6X05 - chains A and K; structure by X-ray diffraction, 2.10 A resolution.

[Chain A]
Molecule: Nucleoporin NUP133
From: Saccharomyces cerevisiae (strain ATCC 204508 / S288c)
UniProt: P36161 (NU133_YEAST); residues 55-481 here = UniProt positions 55-481
Chain sequence (428 residues; numbered 54 to 481; the number before each row is that of its first residue):
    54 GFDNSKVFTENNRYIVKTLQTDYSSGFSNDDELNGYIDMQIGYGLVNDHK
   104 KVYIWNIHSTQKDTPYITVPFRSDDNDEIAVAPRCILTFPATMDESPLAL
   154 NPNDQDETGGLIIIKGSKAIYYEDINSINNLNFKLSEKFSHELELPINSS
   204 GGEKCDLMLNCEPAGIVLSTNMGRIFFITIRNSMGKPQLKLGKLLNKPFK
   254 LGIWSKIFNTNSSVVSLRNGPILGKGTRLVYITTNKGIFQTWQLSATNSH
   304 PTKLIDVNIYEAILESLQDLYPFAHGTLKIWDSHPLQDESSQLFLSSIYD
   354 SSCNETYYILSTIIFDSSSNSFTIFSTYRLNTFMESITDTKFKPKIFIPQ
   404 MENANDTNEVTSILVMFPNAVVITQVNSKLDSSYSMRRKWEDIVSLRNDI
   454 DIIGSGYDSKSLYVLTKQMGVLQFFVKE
Unresolved in the structure: 54-57, 113-118, 126-132, 250-263, 404-411, 432-440
Construct notes: expression tag (54)
Reported in the primary citation:
  - conformationally variable residues (order/disorder transition): Asn-430 to Arg-440

[Chain K]
Molecule: Vhh-SAN4
From: Vicugna pacos
Notes: antibody fragment or engineered binder
Chain sequence (122 residues; each row starts with the number of its first residue):
     1 QLQLVESGGGSVQAGGSLTLSCTASESISKRIHGIGWFRQRRGEQREEIA
    51 YITTGGRPNLGDSVKDRFTISRDKSNGTVYLQMNSLKPEDTAVYYCHGRG
   101 RWWGTEGRLDYWGQGTQVTVSS
Unresolved in the structure: 1-2

[How chain A and chain K interact]
Pairs across the interface (11; chain A residue first):
  Glu-314(A) / Trp-103(K)
  Ala-315(A) / Trp-103(K)
  Glu-318(A) / Trp-103(K)
  Glu-318(A) / Arg-108(K)  salt bridge
  Asp-369(A) / Trp-102(K)
  Ser-374(A) / Trp-102(K)
  Ser-374(A) / Trp-103(K)
  Phe-375(A) / Trp-102(K)
  Phe-375(A) / Trp-103(K)  hydrogen bond (backbone-backbone)
  Thr-376(A) / Arg-101(K)  hydrogen bond (side chain-backbone)
  Thr-376(A) / Trp-102(K)
Interface residues without a listed pair, chain A (10 interface residues in all): Ile-367, Asn-373, Ile-377
Interface residues without a listed pair, chain K (7 interface residues in all): Gly-104, Thr-105, Leu-109

[In short]
Chain A and chain K form an interface of 10 and 7 residues respectively, with 2 hydrogen bonds and 1 salt
bridge. Among the polar pairs are Glu-318(A)/Arg-108(K), Thr-376(A)/Arg-101(K) and Phe-375(A)/Trp-103(K). The
paper reports conformational variability at Asn-430(A).
Here chain A is Nucleoporin NUP133 (Saccharomyces cerevisiae (strain ATCC 204508 / S288c)) and chain K is
Vhh-SAN4 (Vicugna pacos). Entry 6X05 (Nup133 (aa55-481) from S. cerevisiae bound by VHH-SAN4) was determined
by X-ray diffraction, deposited together with 6X02, 6X03 and 6X04.
